PDB entry 8AT4 | electron microscopy, 33.00 A resolution (very low resolution: no residue pairs are listed; an interface is given only as per-side residue counts) | chains B and C of the 8 polymer chains in the assembly

== Chain B ==
Name: HAUS augmin-like complex subunit 3
Organism: Xenopus laevis
Reference sequence: Q6DCY9 (HAUS3_XENLA); residue numbers follow UniProt; this construct covers 1-597
Chain sequence (597 residues; numbered 1 to 597; the number before each row is that of its first residue):
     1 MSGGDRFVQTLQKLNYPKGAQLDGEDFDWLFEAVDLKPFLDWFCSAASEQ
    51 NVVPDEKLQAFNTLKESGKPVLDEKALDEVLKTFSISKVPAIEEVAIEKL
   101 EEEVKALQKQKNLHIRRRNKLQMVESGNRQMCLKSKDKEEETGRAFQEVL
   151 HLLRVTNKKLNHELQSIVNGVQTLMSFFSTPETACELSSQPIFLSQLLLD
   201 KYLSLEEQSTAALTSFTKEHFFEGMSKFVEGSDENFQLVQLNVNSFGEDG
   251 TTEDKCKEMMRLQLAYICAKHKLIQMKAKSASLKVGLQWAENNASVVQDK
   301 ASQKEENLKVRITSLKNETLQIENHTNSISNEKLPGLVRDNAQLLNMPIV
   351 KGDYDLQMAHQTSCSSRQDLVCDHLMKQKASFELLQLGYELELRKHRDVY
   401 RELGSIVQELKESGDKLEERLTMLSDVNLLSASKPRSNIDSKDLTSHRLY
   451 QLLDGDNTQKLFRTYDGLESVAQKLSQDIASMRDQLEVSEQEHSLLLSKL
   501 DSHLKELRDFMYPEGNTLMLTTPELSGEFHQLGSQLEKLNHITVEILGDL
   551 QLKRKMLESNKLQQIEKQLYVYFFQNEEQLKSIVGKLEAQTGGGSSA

== Chain C ==
Name: HAUS augmin like complex subunit 4 L homeolog
Organism: Xenopus laevis
Reference sequence: Q4V7I1 (Q4V7I1_XENLA); numbering as in UniProt (aligned over 1-353)
Chain sequence (353 residues; row label = number of the first residue in the row):
     1 MAQTLQYVSSRLSMLQIDEEDLERNAQFGKVLIELCPLLGPNGGSANLNR
    51 ELEETRRELLLQRKMWMRSEVIYQLVQEMLLDLQVRKLEGSLTEEERKFQ
   101 DGLQQCMLVSECSRLLTADSVPPSDSTSILGLDKQDLLDLLPPNMLVLWV
   151 RDRLQKQLEEALKKKCFTFLSFHQPETDEEGDVLRAAKVLRLASTLEDEK
   201 RRLQNEQEKHQEMRALLEKQQEIYPHVLLRCLSLLRQAASELRLRAQSDI
   251 DRINAEYLEAKSNALFLKLRMEELQVLTDCYTPEKVLVHRQIRDTLEAGV
   301 KKEKQELSTSRQILSSYEFLGPEFEGLVQEYTRLKDKIKDNRWMLQELSK
   351 SLP

== Chain B / chain C interface ==
At this resolution (33 A) residue pairs are not listed: 50 residues of chain B and 59 of chain C lie at the interface.

== Overview ==
50 residues of chain B face 59 of chain C across their interface.
Chain B is HAUS augmin-like complex subunit 3 and chain C is HAUS augmin like complex subunit 4 L homeolog,
both from Xenopus laevis; the structure, Structure of the augmin holocomplex in closed conformation, was
determined by electron microscopy together with 8AT2 and 8AT3 from the same study.
